1Y1W - chains D and G of the 15 polymer chains in the assembly; structure by X-ray diffraction, 4.00 A resolution.

== Chain D ==
Name: DNA-directed RNA polymerase II 32 kDa polypeptide
Source organism: Saccharomyces cerevisiae
Notes: EC 2.7.7.6
Reference sequence: P20433 (RPB4_YEAST); residues 1-221 here = UniProt positions 1-221
Sequence (221 residues; numbered 1 to 221; the number before each row is that of its first residue):
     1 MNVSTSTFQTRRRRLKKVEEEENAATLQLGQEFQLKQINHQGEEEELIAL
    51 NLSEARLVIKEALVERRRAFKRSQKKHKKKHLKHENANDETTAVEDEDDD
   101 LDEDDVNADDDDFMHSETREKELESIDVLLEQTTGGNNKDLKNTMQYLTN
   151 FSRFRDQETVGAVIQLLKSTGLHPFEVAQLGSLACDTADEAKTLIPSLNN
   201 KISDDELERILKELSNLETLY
Not modelled in the structure: 1-3, 77-117

== Chain G ==
Name: DNA-directed RNA polymerase II 19 kDa polypeptide
Source organism: Saccharomyces cerevisiae
Notes: EC 2.7.7.6
Reference sequence: P34087 (RPB7_YEAST); residues 1-171 here = UniProt positions 1-171
Sequence (171 residues; numbered 1 to 171; the number before each row is that of its first residue):
     1 MFFIKDLSLNITLHPSFFGPRMKQYLKTKLLEEVEGSCTGKFGYILCVLD
    51 YDNIDIQRGRILPTDGSAEFNVKYRAVVFKPFKGEVVDGTVVSCSQHGFE
   101 VQVGPMKVFVTKHLMPQDLTFNAGSNPPSYQSSEDVITIKSRIRVKIEGC
   151 ISQVSSIHAIGSIKEDYLGAI

== How chain D and chain G interact ==
Contacting residue pairs - 73 pairs, chain D then chain G:
  Ser4(D) with Leu9(G)
  Thr5(D) with Leu7(G); Ser8(G); Tyr74(G)
  Ser6(D) with Leu7(G); Ser8(G), hydrogen bond (backbone-backbone)
  Thr7(D) with Phe42(G)
  Phe8(D) with Asp6(G)
  Asn23(D) with Lys83(G)
  Ala24(D) with Lys83(G)
  Ala25(D) with Lys83(G); Gly84(G)
  Leu29(D) with Phe3(G), hydrophobic; Phe82(G), hydrophobic
  Glu32(D) with Lys5(G), hydrogen bond (backbone-side chain); Lys41(G)
  Phe33(D) with Lys41(G); Lys80(G)
  Gln37(D) with Lys5(G), hydrogen bond
  Asn39(D) with Asp6(G); Arg75(G), hydrogen bond
  His40(D) with Lys73(G)
  Glu45(D) with Asp6(G); Arg75(G), salt bridge
  Leu47(D) with Phe3(G), hydrophobic
  Ile48(D) with Phe2(G); Phe3(G); Ile4(G), hydrophobic
  Ala49(D) with Phe2(G)
  Leu50(D) with Met1(G); Phe2(G), hydrogen bond (backbone-backbone); Ile4(G), hydrophobic
  Leu52(D) with Phe2(G), hydrophobic
  Leu63(D) with Cys47(G), hydrophobic
  Arg66(D) with Glu35(G), salt bridge; Cys47(G); Val48(G), hydrogen bond (side chain-backbone)
  Phe70(D) with Tyr51(G), hydrophobic
  Arg72(D) with Asp52(G), salt bridge
  Asn138(D) with Glu35(G), hydrogen bond (side chain-backbone); Gly36(G); Leu46(G)
  Asp140(D) with Gly36(G); Tyr44(G); Pro105(G)
  Leu141(D) with Leu46(G)
  Asn143(D) with Gln102(G); Gly104(G)
  Thr144(D) with Leu46(G); Pro105(G)
  Tyr147(D) with Asp88(G), hydrogen bond (side chain-backbone); Gln102(G); Val103(G); Gly104(G)
  Asn150(D) with Arg142(G)
  Phe151(D) with Asp88(G); Gly89(G); Thr90(G)
  Phe175(D) with Met1(G), hydrophobic; Glu85(G)
  Ala178(D) with Met1(G)
  Gln179(D) with Met1(G); Val86(G)
  Leu183(D) with Val86(G); Asp88(G); Arg144(G)
  Ala184(D) with Arg144(G)
  Asp189(D) with Tyr167(G)
  Glu190(D) with Tyr167(G)
  Leu194(D) with Val86(G); Arg144(G); Tyr167(G); Leu168(G), hydrophobic
Also at the interface, not in a pair above, chain D (50 interface residues in all): Gly30, Ile38, Ala55, Val58, Ile59, Ala62, Ala69, Ser73, Leu148, Thr193
Also at the interface, not in a pair above, chain G (46 interface residues in all): Gln24, Leu31, Leu49, Asp50, Val77, Val87, Asp166

== Overview ==
50 residues of chain D face 46 of chain G across their interface, with 8 hydrogen bonds and 3 salt bridges.
Polar contacts include Glu45(D)-Arg75(G), Arg66(D)-Glu35(G) and Arg72(D)-Asp52(G).
Here chain D is DNA-directed RNA polymerase II 32 kDa polypeptide and chain G is DNA-directed RNA polymerase
II 19 kDa polypeptide, both from Saccharomyces cerevisiae. Entry 1Y1W (Complete RNA Polymerase II elongation
complex) was determined by X-ray diffraction, deposited together with 1Y77, 1Y1V and 1Y1Y.
